Entry 1VC6 (X-ray diffraction, 2.80 A resolution); this record covers chains B and A.

== Chain B ==
Molecule: Hepatitis Delta virus ribozyme
Notes: engineered mutation(s): C75U
Sequence (76 nucleotides; numbered 98 to 173; the number before each row is that of its first residue):
    98 GAUGGCCGGCAUGGUCCCAGCCUCCUCGCUGGCGCCGGCUGGGCAACACC
   148 AUUGCACUCCGGUGGUGAAUGGGACU
Unresolved in the structure: 98-100, 173

== Chain A ==
Name: U1 small nuclear ribonucleoprotein A
Organism: Homo sapiens
Notes: fragment: U1A_RBD(residues 1-100)
Reference sequence: P09012 (SNRPA_HUMAN); residue numbers follow UniProt; this construct covers 1-100
Sequence (100 residues; numbered 1 to 100; the number before each row is that of its first residue):
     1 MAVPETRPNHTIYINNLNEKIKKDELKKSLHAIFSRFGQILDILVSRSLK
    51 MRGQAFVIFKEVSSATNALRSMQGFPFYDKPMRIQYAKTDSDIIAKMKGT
Unresolved in the structure: 1-3, 99-100
Construct notes: engineered mutation His-31 (Tyr in P09012), Arg-36 (Gln in P09012)
Curated features (UniProtKB/Swiss-Prot):
  - modified residue: Ala-2 (N-acetylalanine), Lys-60 (N6-acetyllysine)
  - mutagenesis: Thr-11 (T11V: Abolishes RNA binding), Tyr-13 (Y13F: Substantially reduces RNA binding), Asn-15 (N15V: Abolishes RNA binding), Asn-16 (N16V: Substantially reduces RNA binding), Arg-52 (R52Q: Abolishes RNA binding)

== Chain B / chain A interface ==
Residue-residue contacts - 44 pairs, chain B then chain A:
  C144(B) / Lys-22(A)  salt bridge to the phosphate
  A148(B) / Glu-19(A)  base contact
  A148(B) / Leu-49(A)  base contact
  A148(B) / Arg-52(A)  hydrogen bond to the base
  U149(B) / Glu-19(A)  hydrogen bond to the base
  U149(B) / Arg-52(A)  base contact
  U150(B) / Asn-15(A)  base contact
  U150(B) / Asn-16(A)  hydrogen bond to the base
  U150(B) / Lys-80(A)  hydrogen bond to the base
  U150(B) / Arg-83(A)  hydrogen bond to the base
  G151(B) / Tyr-13(A)  base contact
  G151(B) / Asn-15(A)  hydrogen bond to the base
  G151(B) / Asn-16(A)  hydrogen bond to the base
  G151(B) / Glu-19(A)  hydrogen bond to the base
  G151(B) / Lys-50(A)  hydrogen bond to the sugar
  G151(B) / Met-51(A)  sugar contact
  G151(B) / Arg-52(A)  hydrogen bond to the base
  G151(B) / Gln-54(A)  hydrogen bond to the base
  C152(B) / Tyr-13(A)  stacking on the base
  C152(B) / Met-51(A)  sugar contact
  C152(B) / Gln-54(A)  sugar contact
  C152(B) / Phe-56(A)  base contact
  C152(B) / Gln-85(A)  hydrogen bond to the base
  C152(B) / Tyr-86(A)  hydrogen bond to the base
  C152(B) / Ala-87(A)  base contact
  C152(B) / Lys-88(A)  hydrogen bond to the base
  A153(B) / Leu-44(A)  base contact
  A153(B) / Lys-50(A)  salt bridge to the phosphate
  A153(B) / Met-51(A)  sugar contact
  A153(B) / Phe-56(A)  stacking on the base
  A153(B) / Ala-87(A)  base contact
  A153(B) / Thr-89(A)  hydrogen bond to the base
  A153(B) / Asp-90(A)  base contact
  A153(B) / Ser-91(A)  hydrogen bond to the base
  C154(B) / Thr-89(A)  hydrogen bond to the base
  C154(B) / Asp-90(A)  hydrogen bond to the base
  C154(B) / Ser-91(A)  base contact
  C154(B) / Asp-92(A)  hydrogen bond to the base
  C154(B) / Ile-93(A)  base contact
  C157(B) / Ser-46(A)  phosphate contact
  C157(B) / Ser-48(A)  phosphate contact
  G158(B) / Ser-48(A)  phosphate contact
  G158(B) / Leu-49(A)  hydrogen bond to the phosphate
  G158(B) / Arg-52(A)  hydrogen bond to the base
Other interface residues (no listed pair), chain B (11 interface residues in all): A143
Other interface residues (no listed pair), chain A (29 interface residues in all): Thr-6, Thr-11, Leu-17, Gly-53

== In short ==
The interface between chain B and chain A involves 11 residues on one side and 29 on the other, with 21
hydrogen bonds, 2 salt bridges and 2 aromatic stacking contacts. Among the polar pairs are A148(B)/Arg-52(A),
U149(B)/Glu-19(A) and U150(B)/Asn-16(A).
Chain B is Hepatitis Delta virus ribozyme and chain A is U1 small nuclear ribonucleoprotein A (Homo sapiens);
the structure, Crystal Structure of the Hepatitis Delta Virus Gemonic Ribozyme Product with C75U Mutaion,
cleaved in Imidazole ..., was determined by X-ray diffraction together with 1SJ3, 1SJ4, 1VBX, 1VBY, 1VBZ, 1VC0
and 1VC5 from the same study.
